4Y6M - chain A; structure by X-ray diffraction, 2.27 A resolution.

== Chain A ==
Molecule: Plasmepsin-2
Source organism: Plasmodium falciparum
Notes: EC 3.4.23.39
Reference sequence: P46925 (PLM2_PLAFA); residues 1-329 here correspond to UniProt positions 125-453 (UniProt number = residue number + 124)
Amino-acid sequence (329 residues; numbered 1 to 329; the number before each row is that of its first residue):
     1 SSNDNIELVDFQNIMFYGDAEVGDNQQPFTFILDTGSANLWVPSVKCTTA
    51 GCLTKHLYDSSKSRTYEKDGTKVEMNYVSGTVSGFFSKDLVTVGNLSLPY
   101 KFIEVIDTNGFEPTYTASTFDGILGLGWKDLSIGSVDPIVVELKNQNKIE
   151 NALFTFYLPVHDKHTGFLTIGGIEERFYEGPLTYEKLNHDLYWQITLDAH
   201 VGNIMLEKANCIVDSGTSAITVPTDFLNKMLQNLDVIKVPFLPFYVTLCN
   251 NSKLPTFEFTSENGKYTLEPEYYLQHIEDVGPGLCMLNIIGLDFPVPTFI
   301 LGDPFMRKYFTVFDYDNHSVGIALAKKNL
Swiss-Prot annotation at these positions:
  - active site: Asp-34, Asp-214
Disulfide bonds: Cys-47/Cys-52, Cys-249/Cys-285
Ligand contacts: 48Q (N1-[(Z,3R)-4-[2-(3-methoxyphenyl)propan-2-ylamino]-3-oxidanyl-1-phenyl-but-1-en-2-yl]-5-piperidin-1-yl-N3,N3-dipropyl-benzene-1,3-dicarboxamide): Ile-14, Met-15, Ile-32, Asp-34, Gly-36, Ser-37, Tyr-77, Val-78, Ser-79, Phe-111, Thr-114, Ser-118, Phe-120, Ile-123, Tyr-192, Ile-212, Asp-214, Gly-216, Thr-217, Ser-218, Thr-221, Ile-290, Leu-292, Phe-294, Ile-300
What the authors report for this chain:
  - catalytic residues: Asp-34, Asp-214 (citing earlier work)
  - conformationally variable residues (loop rearrangement): Asp-10 to Phe-16
  - contacts within the chain: Trp-41/Tyr-77 (hydrogen bond)
  - binding site for 48Q: Asp-34, Gly-36, Val-78, Asp-214, Gly-216, Thr-217, Ser-218

== In short ==
Chain A binds compound 48Q. UniProt lists active-site residues Asp-34 and Asp-214. From the paper: catalytic
residues Asp-34 and Asp-214; a binding site for 48Q at Asp-34, Gly-36 and Val-78 among others.
Chain A is Plasmepsin-2 (Plasmodium falciparum); the structure, Structure of plasmepsin II from Plasmodium
falciparum complexed with inhibitor PG418, was determined by X-ray diffraction (same publication as 4YA8).
